4BXZ - chains A and H of the 13 polymer chains in the assembly; structure by X-ray diffraction, 4.80 A resolution (low resolution: residue-level contacts below are approximate; hydrogen-bond / salt-bridge calls are withheld).

== Chain A ==
Name: DNA-directed RNA polymerase II subunit RPB1
Organism: Saccharomyces cerevisiae
Notes: EC 2.7.7.6
UniProt: P04050 (RPB1_YEAST); residues 1-1733 here = UniProt positions 1-1733
Chain sequence (1733 residues; row label = number of the first residue in the row):
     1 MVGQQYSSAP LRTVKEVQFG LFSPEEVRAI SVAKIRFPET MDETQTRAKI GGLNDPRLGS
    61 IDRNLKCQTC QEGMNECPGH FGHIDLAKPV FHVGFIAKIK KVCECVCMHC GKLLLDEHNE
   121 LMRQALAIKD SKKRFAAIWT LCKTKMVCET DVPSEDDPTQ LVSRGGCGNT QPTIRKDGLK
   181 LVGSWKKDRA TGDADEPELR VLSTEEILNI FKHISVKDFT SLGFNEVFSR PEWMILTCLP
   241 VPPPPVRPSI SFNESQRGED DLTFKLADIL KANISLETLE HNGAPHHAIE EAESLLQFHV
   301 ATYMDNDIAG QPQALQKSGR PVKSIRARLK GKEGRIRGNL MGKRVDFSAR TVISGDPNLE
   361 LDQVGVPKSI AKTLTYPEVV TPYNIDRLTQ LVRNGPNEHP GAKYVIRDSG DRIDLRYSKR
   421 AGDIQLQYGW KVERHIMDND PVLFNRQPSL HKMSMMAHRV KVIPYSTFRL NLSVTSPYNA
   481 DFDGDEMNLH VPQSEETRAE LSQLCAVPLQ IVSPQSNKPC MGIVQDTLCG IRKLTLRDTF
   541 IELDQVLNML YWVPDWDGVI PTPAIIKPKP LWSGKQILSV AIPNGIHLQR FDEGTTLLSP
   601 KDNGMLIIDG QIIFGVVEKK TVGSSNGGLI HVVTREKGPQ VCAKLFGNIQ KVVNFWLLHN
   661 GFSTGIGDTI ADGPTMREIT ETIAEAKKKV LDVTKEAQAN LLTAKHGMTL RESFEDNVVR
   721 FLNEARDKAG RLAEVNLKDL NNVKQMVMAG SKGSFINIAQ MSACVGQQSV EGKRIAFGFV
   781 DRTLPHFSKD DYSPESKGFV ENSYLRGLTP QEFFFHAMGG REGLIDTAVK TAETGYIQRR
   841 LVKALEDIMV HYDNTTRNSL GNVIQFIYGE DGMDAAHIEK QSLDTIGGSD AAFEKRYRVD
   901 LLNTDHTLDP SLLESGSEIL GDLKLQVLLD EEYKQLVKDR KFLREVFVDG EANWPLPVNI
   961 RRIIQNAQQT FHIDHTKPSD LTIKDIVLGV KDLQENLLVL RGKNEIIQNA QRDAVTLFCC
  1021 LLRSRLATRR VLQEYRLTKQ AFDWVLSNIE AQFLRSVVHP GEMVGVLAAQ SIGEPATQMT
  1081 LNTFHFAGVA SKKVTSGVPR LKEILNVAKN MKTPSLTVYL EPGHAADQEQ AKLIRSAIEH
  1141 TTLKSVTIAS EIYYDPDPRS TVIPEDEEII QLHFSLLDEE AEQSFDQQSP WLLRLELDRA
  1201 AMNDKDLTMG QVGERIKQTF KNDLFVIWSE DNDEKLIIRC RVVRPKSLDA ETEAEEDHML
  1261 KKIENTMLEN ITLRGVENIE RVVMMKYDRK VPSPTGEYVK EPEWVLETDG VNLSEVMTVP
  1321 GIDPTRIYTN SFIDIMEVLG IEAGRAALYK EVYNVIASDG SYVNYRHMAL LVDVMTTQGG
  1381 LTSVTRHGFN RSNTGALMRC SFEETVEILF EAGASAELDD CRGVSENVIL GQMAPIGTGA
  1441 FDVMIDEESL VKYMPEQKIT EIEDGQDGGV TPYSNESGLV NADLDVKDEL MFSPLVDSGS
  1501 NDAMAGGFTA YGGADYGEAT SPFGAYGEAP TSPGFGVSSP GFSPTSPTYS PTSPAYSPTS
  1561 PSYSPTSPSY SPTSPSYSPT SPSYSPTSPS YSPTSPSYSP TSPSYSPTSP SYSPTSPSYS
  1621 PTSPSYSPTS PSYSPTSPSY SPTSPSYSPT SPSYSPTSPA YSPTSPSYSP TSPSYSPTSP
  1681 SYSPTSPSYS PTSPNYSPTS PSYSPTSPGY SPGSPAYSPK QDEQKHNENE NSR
Unresolved in the structure: 1, 187-194, 1082-1091, 1177-1186, 1244-1253, 1456-1733
Metal / ion sites: Zn2+ site 1 near Cys67 (its only coordinating residue here); Zn2+ site 2: Cys107, Cys110, Cys167
Residues lining bound ligands: Mg2+ (MG): Arg446, Asp481, Asp485
UniProt features mapped onto this chain:
  - region: Pro248 to Asp260 (Lid loop), Asn306 to Lys323 (Rudder loop), Pro810 to Glu822 (Bridging helix)
  - binding site (Zn(2+)): Cys67, Cys70, Cys77, His80, Cys107, Cys110, Cys148, Cys167
  - binding site (Mg(2+)): Asp481, Asp483, Asp485
  - modified residue: Thr1471 (Phosphothreonine)
  - cross-link (Glycyl lysine isopeptide (Lys-Gly)): Lys695 (interchain with G-Cter in ubiquitin), Lys1246 (interchain with G-Cter in ubiquitin), Lys1350 (interchain with G-Cter in ubiquitin)
  - natural variant: Ser1653 to Pro1659 (deletion: In strain: A364A)
  - mutagenesis: Lys1246 (K1246R: Impairs ubiquitination during transcription stress)

== Chain H ==
Name: DNA-directed RNA polymerases I, II, and III subunit RPABC3
Organism: Saccharomyces cerevisiae
Notes: EC 2.7.7.6
UniProt: P20436 (RPAB3_YEAST); numbering as in UniProt (aligned over 1-146)
Chain sequence (146 residues; numbered 1 to 146; the number before each row is that of its first residue):
     1 MSNTLFDDIF QVSEVDPGRY NKVCRIEAAS TTQDQCKLTL DINVELFPVA AQDSLTVTIA
    61 SSLNLEDTPA NDSSATRSWR PPQAGDRSLA DDYDYVMYGT AYKFEEVSKD LIAVYYSFGG
   121 LLMRLEGNYR NLNNLKQENA YLLIRR
Unresolved in the structure: 1, 64-75
UniProt features mapped onto this chain:
  - region: Asp16 to Thr39 (Non-specific ssDNA binding)
  - modified residue: Ser2 (N-acetylserine), Thr68 (Phosphothreonine)

== Chain A / chain H interface ==
Contacting residue pairs (62):
  Arg537(A) - Tyr20(H)
  Arg537(A) - Val23(H)
  Arg537(A) - Arg25(H)
  Arg537(A) - Asp41(H)
  Arg537(A) - Gly120(H)
  Arg537(A) - Leu121(H)
  Arg537(A) - Leu122(H)
  Asp538(A) - Tyr20(H)
  Asp538(A) - Asn21(H)
  Asp538(A) - Lys22(H)
  Phe540(A) - Lys22(H)
  Phe540(A) - Val23(H)
  Phe540(A) - Asn43(H)
  Leu543(A) - Trp79(H)
  Leu543(A) - Pro81(H)
  Val559(A) - Ser78(H)
  Ile560(A) - Ser78(H)
  Ile560(A) - Trp79(H)
  Thr562(A) - Tyr98(H)
  Pro563(A) - Trp79(H)
  Ala564(A) - Met97(H)
  Ala564(A) - Tyr98(H)
  Ala564(A) - Phe118(H)
  Ile565(A) - Asn43(H)
  Ile565(A) - Tyr95(H)
  Ile565(A) - Val96(H)
  Ile565(A) - Met97(H)
  Ile565(A) - Leu121(H)
  Ile566(A) - Val96(H)
  Lys567(A) - Asn43(H)
  Lys567(A) - Leu46(H)
  Lys567(A) - Phe47(H)
  Lys567(A) - Tyr95(H)
  Lys567(A) - Val96(H)
  Lys569(A) - Leu46(H)
  Leu571(A) - Leu46(H)
  Trp572(A) - Trp79(H)
  Ser573(A) - Phe118(H)
  Ser573(A) - Gly119(H)
  Lys575(A) - Gly119(H)
  Lys575(A) - Gly120(H)
  Gln576(A) - Gly119(H)
  Leu597(A) - Tyr102(H)
  Leu597(A) - Tyr115(H)
  Leu597(A) - Leu122(H)
  Leu598(A) - Arg25(H)
  Leu598(A) - Thr39(H)
  Leu598(A) - Leu122(H)
  Leu598(A) - Arg124(H)
  Ser599(A) - Arg25(H)
  Pro600(A) - Arg25(H)
  Asp602(A) - Tyr20(H)
  Ile613(A) - Tyr102(H)
  Ile613(A) - Ser117(H)
  Ile613(A) - Gly120(H)
  Ile613(A) - Leu122(H)
  Phe614(A) - Leu122(H)
  Val735(A) - Arg19(H)
  Lys738(A) - Arg19(H)
  Asp739(A) - Arg19(H)
  Lys744(A) - Arg19(H)
  Thr976(A) - Lys136(H)
Interface residues without a listed pair, chain A (37 interface residues in all): Leu536, Pro561, Pro568, Pro570, Leu606, Ile608, Ile612
Interface residues without a listed pair, chain H (32 interface residues in all): Glu45, Arg77, Met123, Tyr141

== In short ==
The interface between chain A and chain H involves 37 residues on one side and 32 on the other. Ligands of
chain A: Mg2+. UniProt lists 8 Zn2+-binding residues, 3 Mg2+-binding residues and one mutagenesis site on
chain A.
Chain A is DNA-directed RNA polymerase II subunit RPB1 and chain H is DNA-directed RNA polymerases I, II, and
III subunit RPABC3, both from Saccharomyces cerevisiae; the structure, RNA Polymerase II-Bye1 complex, was
determined by X-ray diffraction together with 4BXX, 4BY1 and 4BY7 from the same study.
